PDB entry 9EIL | electron microscopy, 3.20 A resolution | chains E and J of the 11 polymer chains in the assembly

Chain E:
Protein: Histone H3.2
Organism: Xenopus laevis
UniProtKB: P84233 (H32_XENLA); residues 1-135 here correspond to UniProt positions 2-136 (UniProt number = residue number + 1)
Sequence (135 residues; each row starts with the number of its first residue):
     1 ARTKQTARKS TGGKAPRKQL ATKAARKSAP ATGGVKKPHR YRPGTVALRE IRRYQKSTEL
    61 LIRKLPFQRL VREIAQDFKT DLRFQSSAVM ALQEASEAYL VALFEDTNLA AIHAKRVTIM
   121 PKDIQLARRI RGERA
Disordered / not traced: 1-39, 135
Sequence notes: engineered mutation Ala102 (Gly103 in P84233), Ala110 (Cys111 in P84233)
Curated features (UniProtKB/Swiss-Prot):
  - modified residue: Arg2 (Asymmetric dimethylarginine), Thr3 (Phosphothreonine), Lys4 (Allysine), Gln5 (5-glutamyl dopamine), Thr6 (Phosphothreonine), Arg8 (Citrulline), Lys9 (N6,N6,N6-trimethyllysine), Ser10 (ADP-ribosylserine), Thr11 (Phosphothreonine), Lys14 (N6-(2-hydroxyisobutyryl)lysine), Arg17 (Asymmetric dimethylarginine), Lys18 (N6-(2-hydroxyisobutyryl)lysine), Lys23 (N6-(2-hydroxyisobutyryl)lysine), Arg26 (Citrulline), Lys27 (N6,N6,N6-trimethyllysine), Ser28 (ADP-ribosylserine), Lys36 (N6,N6,N6-trimethyllysine), Lys37 (N6-methyllysine), Tyr41 (Phosphotyrosine), Lys56 (N6,N6,N6-trimethyllysine) and 8 more in UniProt

Chain J:
Molecule: 185-nt DNA strand
Sequence (185 nucleotides; each row starts with the number of its first residue; numbers below 1 keep their minus sign (DA-92 is residue -92)):
   -92 ATCCCTATAC GCGGCCGCCC TGGAGAATCC CGGTGCCGAG GCCGCTCAAT TGGTCGTAGA
   -32 CAGCTCTAGC ACCGCTTAAA CGCACGTACG CGCTGTCCCC CGCGTTTTAA CCGCCAAGGG
    28 GATTACTCCC TAGTCTCCAG GCACGTGTCA GATATATACA TCCTGTGCAT GTATTGAACA
    88 GCGAT
Disordered / not traced: -92 to -73, 69-92

How chain E and chain J interact:
Pairs across the interface - 20 pairs, chain E then chain J:
  Arg40(E) - DG9(J)  hydrogen bond to the base
  Arg40(E) - DC10(J)  hydrogen bond to the sugar
  Tyr41(E) - DG9(J)  sugar contact
  Tyr41(E) - DC10(J)  phosphate contact
  Pro43(E) - DG9(J)  sugar contact
  Gly44(E) - DC8(J)  phosphate contact
  Gly44(E) - DG9(J)  hydrogen bond to the phosphate
  Thr45(E) - DG9(J)  phosphate contact
  Val46(E) - DG9(J)  phosphate contact
  Ala47(E) - DG9(J)  hydrogen bond to the phosphate
  Arg49(E) - DA-66(J)  phosphate contact
  Arg49(E) - DT-65(J)  phosphate contact
  Arg63(E) - DA17(J)  phosphate contact
  Arg63(E) - DC18(J)  salt bridge to the phosphate
  Lys64(E) - DC18(J)  phosphate contact
  Leu65(E) - DA17(J)  phosphate contact
  Leu65(E) - DC18(J)  hydrogen bond to the phosphate
  Pro66(E) - DA17(J)  sugar contact
  Arg69(E) - DA17(J)  salt bridge to the phosphate
  Arg83(E) - DG27(J)  sugar contact
Other interface residues (no listed pair), chain E (16 interface residues in all): Arg42, Lys115
Other interface residues (no listed pair), chain J (11 interface residues in all): DG-68, DA-67, DG-1

Summary:
16 residues of chain E and 11 residues of chain J are in contact; the contacts include 5 hydrogen bonds and 2
salt bridges. Polar contacts include Arg40(E)-DG9(J), Arg40(E)-DC10(J) and Gly44(E)-DG9(J).
Here chain E is Histone H3.2 (Xenopus laevis) and chain J is a 185-nt DNA strand. Entry 9EIL (SIRT6 bound to
an H3K27Ac nucleosome) was determined by electron microscopy.
